Entry 8Y7U (X-ray diffraction, 2.20 A resolution); this record covers chain A.

Chain A:
Protein: 3C-like proteinase nsp5
Source organism: Severe acute respiratory syndrome coronavirus 2
Notes: EC 3.4.22.69
UniProt: P0DTC1 (R1A_SARS2); residues 1-306 here correspond to UniProt positions 3264-3569 (UniProt number = residue number + 3263)
Sequence (306 residues; row label = number of the first residue in the row):
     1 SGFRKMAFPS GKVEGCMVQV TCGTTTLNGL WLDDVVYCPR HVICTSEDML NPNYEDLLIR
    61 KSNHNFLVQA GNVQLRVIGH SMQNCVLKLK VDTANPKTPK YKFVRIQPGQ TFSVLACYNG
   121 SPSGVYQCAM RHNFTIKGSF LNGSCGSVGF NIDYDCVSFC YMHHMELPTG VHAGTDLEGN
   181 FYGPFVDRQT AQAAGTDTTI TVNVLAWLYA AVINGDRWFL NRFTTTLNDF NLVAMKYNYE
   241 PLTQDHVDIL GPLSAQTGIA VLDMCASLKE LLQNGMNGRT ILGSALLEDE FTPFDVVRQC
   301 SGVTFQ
Disordered / not traced: 302-306
Construct notes: variant His132 (Pro3395 in P0DTC1)
Covalent attachments: compound A1LX2 linked to Cys145
Ligand contacts: A1LX2 (2-(3-fluoro-4-(trifluoromethyl)phenyl)-6-(iminomethyl)-4-(2-oxo-2-(pyridin-2-yl)ethyl)-1,2,4-triazine-3,5(2H,4H)-dione): Leu27, His41, Cys44, Met49, Tyr54, Leu141, Asn142, Gly143, Ser144, His164, Met165, Asp187, Arg188, Gln189

Overview:
Compound A1LX2 is covalently linked to Cys145.
Chain A is 3C-like proteinase nsp5 (Severe acute respiratory syndrome coronavirus 2); the structure, Crystal
structure of SARS-CoV-2 main protease in complex with C5, was determined by X-ray diffraction (same
publication as 8Y7T).
